Entry 5OQM (electron microscopy, 5.80 A resolution (low resolution: residue-level contacts below are approximate; hydrogen-bond / salt-bridge calls are withheld)); this record covers chains A and M of the 46 polymer chains in the assembly.

== Chain A ==
Protein: DNA-directed RNA polymerase II subunit RPB1
From: Saccharomyces cerevisiae (strain ATCC 204508 / S288c)
Notes: EC 2.7.7.6
Reference sequence: P04050 (RPB1_YEAST); residues 1-1733 here = UniProt positions 1-1733
Chain sequence (1733 residues; row label = number of the first residue in the row):
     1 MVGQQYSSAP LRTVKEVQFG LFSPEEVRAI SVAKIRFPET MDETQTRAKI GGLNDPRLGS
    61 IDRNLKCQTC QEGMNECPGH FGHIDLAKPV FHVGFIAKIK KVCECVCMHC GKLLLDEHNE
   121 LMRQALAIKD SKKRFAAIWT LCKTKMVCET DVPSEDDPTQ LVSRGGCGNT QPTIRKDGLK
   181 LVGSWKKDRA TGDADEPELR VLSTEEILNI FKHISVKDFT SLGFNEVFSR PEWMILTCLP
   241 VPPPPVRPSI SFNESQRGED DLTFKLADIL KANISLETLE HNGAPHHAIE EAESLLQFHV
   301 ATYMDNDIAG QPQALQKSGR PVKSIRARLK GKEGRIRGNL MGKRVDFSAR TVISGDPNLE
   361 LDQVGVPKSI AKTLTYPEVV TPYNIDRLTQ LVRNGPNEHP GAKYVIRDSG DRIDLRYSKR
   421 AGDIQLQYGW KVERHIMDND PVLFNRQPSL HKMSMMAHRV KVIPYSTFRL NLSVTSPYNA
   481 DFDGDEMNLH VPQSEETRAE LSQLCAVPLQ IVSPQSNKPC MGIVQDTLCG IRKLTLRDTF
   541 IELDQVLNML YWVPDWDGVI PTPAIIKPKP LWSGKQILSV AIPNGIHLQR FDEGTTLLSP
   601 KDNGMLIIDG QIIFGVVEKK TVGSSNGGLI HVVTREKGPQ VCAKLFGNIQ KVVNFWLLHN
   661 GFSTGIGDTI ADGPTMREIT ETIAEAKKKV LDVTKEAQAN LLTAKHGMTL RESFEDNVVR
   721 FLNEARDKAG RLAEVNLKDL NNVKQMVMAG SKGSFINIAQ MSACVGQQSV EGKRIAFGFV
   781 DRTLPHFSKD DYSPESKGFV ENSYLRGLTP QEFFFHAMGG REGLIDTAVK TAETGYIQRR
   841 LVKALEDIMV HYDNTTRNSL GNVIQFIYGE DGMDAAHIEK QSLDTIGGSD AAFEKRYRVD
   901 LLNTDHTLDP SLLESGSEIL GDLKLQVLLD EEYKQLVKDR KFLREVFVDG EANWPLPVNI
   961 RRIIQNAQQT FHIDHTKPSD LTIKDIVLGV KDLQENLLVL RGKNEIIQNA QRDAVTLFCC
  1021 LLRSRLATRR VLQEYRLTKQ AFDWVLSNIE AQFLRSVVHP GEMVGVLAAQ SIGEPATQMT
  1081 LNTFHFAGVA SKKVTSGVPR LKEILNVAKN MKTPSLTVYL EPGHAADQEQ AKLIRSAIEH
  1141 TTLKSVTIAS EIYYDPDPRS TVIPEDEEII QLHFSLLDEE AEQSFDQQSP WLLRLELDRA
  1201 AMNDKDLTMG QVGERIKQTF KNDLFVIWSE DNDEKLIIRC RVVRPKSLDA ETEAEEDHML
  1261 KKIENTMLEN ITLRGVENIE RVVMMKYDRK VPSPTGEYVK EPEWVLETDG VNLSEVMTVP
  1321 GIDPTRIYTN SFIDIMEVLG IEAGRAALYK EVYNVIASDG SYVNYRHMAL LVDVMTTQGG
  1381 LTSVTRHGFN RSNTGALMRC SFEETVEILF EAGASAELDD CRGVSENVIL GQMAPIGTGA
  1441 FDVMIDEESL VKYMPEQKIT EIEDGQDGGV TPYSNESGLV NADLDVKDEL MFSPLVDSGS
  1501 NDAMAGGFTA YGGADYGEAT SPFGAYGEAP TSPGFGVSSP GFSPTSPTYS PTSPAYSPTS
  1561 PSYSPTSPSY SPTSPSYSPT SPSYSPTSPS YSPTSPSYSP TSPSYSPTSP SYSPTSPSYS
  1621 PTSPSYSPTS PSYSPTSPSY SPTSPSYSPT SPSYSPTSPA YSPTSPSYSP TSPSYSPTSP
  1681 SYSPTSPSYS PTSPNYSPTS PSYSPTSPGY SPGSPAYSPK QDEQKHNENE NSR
Unresolved in the structure: 1-2, 155-163, 188-196, 1080-1092, 1176-1186, 1244-1253, 1453-1733
Metal / ion sites: Zn2+ site 1: C67, C70, C77, H80; Zn2+ site 2: C107, C110, C148, C167; Mg2+: D481, D485

== Chain M ==
Protein: Transcription initiation factor IIB
From: Saccharomyces cerevisiae (strain ATCC 204508 / S288c)
Reference sequence: P29055 (TF2B_YEAST); numbering as in UniProt (aligned over 1-345)
Chain sequence (345 residues; each row starts with the number of its first residue):
     1 MMTRESIDKR AGRRGPNLNI VLTCPECKVY PPKIVERFSE GDVVCALCGL VLSDKLVDTR
    61 SEWRTFSNDD HNGDDPSRVG EASNPLLDGN NLSTRIGKGE TTDMRFTKEL NKAQGKNVMD
   121 KKDNEVQAAF AKITMLCDAA ELPKIVKDCA KEAYKLCHDE KTLKGKSMES IMAASILIGC
   181 RRAEVARTFK EIQSLIHVKT KEFGKTLNIM KNILRGKSED GFLKIDTDNM SGAQNLTYIP
   241 RFCSHLGLPM QVTTSAEYTA KKCKEIKEIA GKSPITIAVV SIYLNILLFQ IPITAAKVGQ
   301 TLQVTEGTIK SGYKILYEHR DKLVDPQLIA NGVVSLDNLP GVEKK
Unresolved in the structure: 1-15, 67-83, 219-233, 327-345
Metal / ion sites: Zn2+: C24, C27, C45, C48

== Interface between chain A and chain M ==
Residue-residue contacts (94; chain A residue first):
  E39(A) with N90(M); N91(M)
  T40(A) with N90(M); L92(M)
  M41(A) with N90(M)
  D42(A) with N90(M)
  Q45(A) with P85(M); G89(M); N90(M)
  L53(A) with L92(M)
  R63(A) with I20(M); L56(M); V57(M)
  N64(A) with L18(M); N19(M); I20(M)
  L65(A) with I20(M)
  K66(A) with L18(M); I20(M)
  Q68(A) with L18(M)
  E72(A) with I20(M)
  M74(A) with V57(M)
  N75(A) with K55(M)
  G178(A) with F106(M)
  S249(A) with E62(M)
  I250(A) with T59(M); E62(M); F66(M)
  F252(A) with W63(M)
  S255(A) with P85(M)
  Q256(A) with W63(M); N84(M)
  R257(A) with P85(M)
  G258(A) with F66(M)
  E259(A) with F66(M); L92(M)
  T263(A) with L92(M)
  F264(A) with L92(M); S93(M); T94(M)
  A267(A) with L92(M)
  D268(A) with T94(M)
  K271(A) with L92(M)
  S275(A) with N117(M); D120(M)
  E291(A) with K112(M); A113(M); K116(M)
  S294(A) with L110(M)
  L295(A) with I96(M); A113(M); N117(M)
  F298(A) with I96(M); L110(M)
  H299(A) with I96(M)
  A309(A) with T101(M)
  G310(A) with T101(M); T102(M); F106(M)
  Q311(A) with T101(M); T102(M); F106(M)
  P312(A) with G97(M); G99(M); T102(M); F106(M); T107(M); L110(M)
  Q313(A) with G97(M); G99(M)
  A314(A) with R95(M)
  L315(A) with T94(M); R95(M)
  Q316(A) with R95(M)
  K317(A) with S93(M); R95(M)
  G319(A) with R95(M)
  R320(A) with T65(M); F66(M)
  V322(A) with T94(M)
  Y404(A) with E40(M)
  R407(A) with E26(M)
  D411(A) with L50(M)
  R412(A) with D42(M); L50(M); V51(M); D54(M)
  I413(A) with L50(M)
  D414(A) with G49(M)
  R416(A) with R37(M)
  Y417(A) with V35(M); L47(M); G49(M)
  R420(A) with A46(M)
Other interface residues (no listed pair), chain A (61 interface residues in all): P38, E43, D177, D260, L279, I308
Other interface residues (no listed pair), chain M (53 interface residues in all): P16, C45, C48, L86, K98, E100, D103, R105, Q114

== In short ==
61 residues of chain A and 53 residues of chain M are in contact. C67(A), C70(A), C77(A) and H80(A) coordinate
Zn2+ site 1. The Zn2+ site 2 is built by C107(A), C110(A), C148(A) and C167(A).
Chain A is DNA-directed RNA polymerase II subunit RPB1 and chain M is Transcription initiation factor IIB,
both from Saccharomyces cerevisiae (strain ATCC 204508 / S288c); the structure, Structure of yeast
transcription pre-initiation complex with tfiih and core mediator, was determined by electron microscopy (same
publication as 5OQJ).
